PDB entry 3I3D | X-ray diffraction, 2.20 A resolution | chains A and B of the 4 polymer chains in the assembly

[Chain A (and B)]
Protein: Beta-galactosidase
From: Escherichia coli
Notes: EC 3.2.1.23; chain B of this document is another copy of the same molecule, construct and numbering; everything in this record applies to it too
UniProt: B8LFD6 (B8LFD6_ECOLI); residues 9-1023 here correspond to UniProt positions 10-1024 (UniProt number = residue number + 1)
Amino-acid sequence (1023 residues; each row starts with the number of its first residue):
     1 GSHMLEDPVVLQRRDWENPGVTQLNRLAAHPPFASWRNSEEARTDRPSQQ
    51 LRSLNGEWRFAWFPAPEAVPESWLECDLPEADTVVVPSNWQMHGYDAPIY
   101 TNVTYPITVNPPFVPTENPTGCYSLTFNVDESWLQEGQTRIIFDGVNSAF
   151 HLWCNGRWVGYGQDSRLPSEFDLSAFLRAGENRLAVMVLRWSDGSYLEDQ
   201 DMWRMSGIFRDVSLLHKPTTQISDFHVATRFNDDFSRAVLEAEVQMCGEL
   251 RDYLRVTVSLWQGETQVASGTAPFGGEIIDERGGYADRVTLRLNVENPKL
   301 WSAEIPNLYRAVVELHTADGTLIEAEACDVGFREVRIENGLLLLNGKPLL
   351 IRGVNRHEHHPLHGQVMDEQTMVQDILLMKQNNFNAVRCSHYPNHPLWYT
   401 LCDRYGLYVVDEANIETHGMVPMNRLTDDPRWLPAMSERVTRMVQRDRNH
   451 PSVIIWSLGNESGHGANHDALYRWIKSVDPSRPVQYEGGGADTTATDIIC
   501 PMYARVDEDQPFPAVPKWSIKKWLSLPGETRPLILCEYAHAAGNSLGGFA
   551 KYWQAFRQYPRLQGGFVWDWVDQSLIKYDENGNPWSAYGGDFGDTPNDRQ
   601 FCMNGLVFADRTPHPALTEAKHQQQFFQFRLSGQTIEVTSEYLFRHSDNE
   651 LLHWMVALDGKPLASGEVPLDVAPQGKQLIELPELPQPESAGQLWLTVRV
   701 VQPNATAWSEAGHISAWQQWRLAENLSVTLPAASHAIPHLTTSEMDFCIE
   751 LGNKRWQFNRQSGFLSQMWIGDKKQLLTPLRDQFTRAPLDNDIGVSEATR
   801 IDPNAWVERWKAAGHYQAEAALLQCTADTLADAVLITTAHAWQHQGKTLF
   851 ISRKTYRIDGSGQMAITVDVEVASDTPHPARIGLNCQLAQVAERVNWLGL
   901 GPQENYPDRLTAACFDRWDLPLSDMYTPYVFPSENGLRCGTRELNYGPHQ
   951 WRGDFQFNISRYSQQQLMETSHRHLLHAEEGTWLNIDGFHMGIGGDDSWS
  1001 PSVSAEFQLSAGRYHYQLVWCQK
Unresolved in the structure: 1-12
Construct notes: expression tag (1-8); engineered mutation A542 (Met543 in B8LFD6)
Metal / ion sites: Mg2+ site 1: D15, N18, V21, Q163, D193; Na+ site 1: D201, F601, N604 (together with 1-methylethyl 1-thio-galactoside); Mg2+ site 2: E416, H418, E461; Na+ site 2: F556, Y559, L562; Na+ site 3: S647, E650; Mg2+ site 3 near Q718 (its only coordinating residue here); Na+ site 4: P932, L967, T970
Small-molecule neighbours:
  - 1-methylethyl 1-thio-galactoside (IPT; 1-methylethyl 1-thio-beta-D-galactopyranoside), molecule 1: N102, V103, D201, H418, E461, M502, Y503, E537, H540, W568, F601, N604, W999
  - 1-methylethyl 1-thio-galactoside (IPT), molecule 2: E304, I305, P306, Y642, R645, H646, D648, E650, Q702, T706, W708

[Interface between chain A and chain B]
Pairs across the interface - 72 pairs, chain A then chain B:
  N339(A) with P527(B), hydrogen bond (side chain-backbone); G528(B), hydrogen bond (side chain-backbone)
  L341(A) with P527(B), hydrophobic
  D507(A) with Q558(B), hydrogen bond (backbone-side chain)
  D509(A) with Q558(B), hydrogen bond
  S519(A) with Q558(B)
  K521(A) with Y559(B)
  K522(A) with Q558(B), hydrogen bond (side chain-backbone); Y559(B), hydrogen bond (backbone-side chain)
  L524(A) with S525(B)
  S525(A) with L524(B); Y559(B); R561(B), hydrogen bond (backbone-side chain)
  P527(A) with N339(B); L341(B), hydrophobic
  G528(A) with N339(B)
  Q558(A) with D507(B), hydrogen bond (side chain-backbone); D509(B), hydrogen bond; S519(B); K522(B), hydrogen bond (backbone-side chain)
  Y559(A) with K521(B); K522(B), hydrogen bond (side chain-backbone); S525(B)
  P560(A) with K522(B)
  R561(A) with S525(B), hydrogen bond (side chain-backbone)
  Q693(A) with S874(B), hydrogen bond
  R721(A) with S874(B)
  A723(A) with D875(B)
  E724(A) with K847(B), hydrogen bond (backbone-side chain); V872(B); A873(B); S874(B), hydrogen bond (side chain-backbone); D875(B), hydrogen bond (backbone-side chain)
  L726(A) with I851(B), hydrophobic; E871(B); A873(B)
  S727(A) with I851(B)
  V728(A) with L823(B); A841(B), hydrophobic; T848(B); I851(B), hydrophobic
  L730(A) with L823(B)
  L823(A) with V728(B); L730(B)
  D828(A) with L830(B); A831(B), hydrogen bond (side chain-backbone)
  L830(A) with D828(B); L830(B), hydrophobic
  A831(A) with D828(B), hydrogen bond (backbone-side chain)
  K847(A) with E724(B), hydrogen bond (side chain-backbone)
  T848(A) with L726(B); V728(B)
  L849(A) with L726(B)
  I851(A) with L726(B), hydrophobic; S727(B); V728(B), hydrophobic
  D869(A) with H1015(B), salt bridge; Q1017(B)
  E871(A) with L726(B)
  A873(A) with E724(B); L726(B)
  S874(A) with Q693(B), hydrogen bond; E724(B), hydrogen bond (backbone-side chain)
  D875(A) with A723(B); E724(B), hydrogen bond (side chain-backbone)
  R942(A) with R1013(B)
  D954(A) with R1013(B), salt bridge
  R1013(A) with R942(B); D954(B), salt bridge
  H1015(A) with D869(B), salt bridge; H1015(B)
  Q1017(A) with D869(B), hydrogen bond
Interface residues without a listed pair, chain A (50 interface residues in all): L526, L722, N725, T829, L835, A841, F850, R853, V872
Interface residues without a listed pair, chain B (47 interface residues in all): L526, P560, R721, L722, T829, L849, R853

[Overview]
50 residues of chain A face 47 of chain B across their interface, with 23 hydrogen bonds and 4 salt bridges.
Polar pairs include D869(A)-H1015(B), D954(A)-R1013(B) and N339(A)-P527(B). Bound to chain A: 1-methylethyl
1-thio-galactoside. D15(A), N18(A), V21(A), Q163(A) and D193(A) form the Mg2+ site 1.
Both chains are Beta-galactosidase (Escherichia coli). Entry 3I3D (E. COLI (lacZ) BETA-GALACTOSIDASE (M542A)
IN COMPLEX WITH IPTG) was determined by X-ray diffraction, deposited together with 3I3B and 3I3E.
